4L5R - chains C and A of the 3 polymer chains in the assembly; structure by X-ray diffraction, 1.87 A resolution.

# Chain C
Protein: Interferon-activable protein 202
Source organism: Mus musculus
Notes: fragment: hin-200 1
Reference sequence: Q9R002 (IFI2_MOUSE); residue numbers follow UniProt; this construct covers 46-243
Chain sequence (198 residues; each row starts with the number of its first residue):
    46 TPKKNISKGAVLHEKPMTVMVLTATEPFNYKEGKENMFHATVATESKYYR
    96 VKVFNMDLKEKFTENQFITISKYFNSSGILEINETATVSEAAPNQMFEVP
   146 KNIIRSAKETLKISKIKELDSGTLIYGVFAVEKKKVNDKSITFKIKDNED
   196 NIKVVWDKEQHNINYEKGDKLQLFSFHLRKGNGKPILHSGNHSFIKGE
Construct notes: variant Lys92 (Gln in Q9R002), Gln111 (Lys in Q9R002), Met141 (Ile in Q9R002), Phe142 (Ile in Q9R002), Glu204 (Lys in Q9R002)
Ion coordination: Na+: Asn81, Phe99
UniProt features mapped onto this chain:
  - region: Met82 to Thr89 (Required for homomultimerization)
  - site: His84 (Mediates interaction with TP53BP1)
  - mutagenesis: Lys48 (K48A: Reduced DNA-binding. Strongly reduces affinity for DNA; when associated with A-53 and W-54), Lys53 (K53A: Reduced DNA-binding. Strongly reduces affinity for DNA; when associated with A-48 and W-54), Gly54 (G54W: Strongly reduces affinity for DNA; when associated with A-48 and A-53), Lys76 (K76A: Strongly reduces affinity for DNA; when associated with A-79 and A-236), Lys79 (K79A: Strongly reduces affinity for DNA; when associated with A-76 and A-236), His84 (H84F: Loss of interaction with TP53BP1; when associated with F-283; H84G: Abolished homomultimerization), Arg150 (R150E: Does not affect DNA-binding), Ser166 (S166A: Strongly reduces affinity for DNA; when associated with; S166E: Reduced DNA-binding), Lys180 (K180E: Abolished DNA-binding), Asn182 to Ser185 (Strongly reduces affinity for DNA), Asn182 (N182E: Abolished DNA-binding), Lys184 (K184E: Does not affect DNA-binding), 11 further mutagenesis entries in UniProt
Reported in the primary citation:
  - binding site for the 20-nt DNA strand: Lys48, Lys53
  - binding site for the 20-nt DNA strand (chain A): Arg224, Asn236

# Chain A
Molecule: 20-nt DNA strand
Sequence (20 nucleotides; row label = number of the first residue in the row):
     1 GCGATGGTTAACCATCGCTG

# Interface between chain C and chain A
Contacting residue pairs (18; chain C residue first):
  Lys53(C) - DT5(A)  base contact
  Lys76(C) - DA4(A)  phosphate contact
  Lys76(C) - DT5(A)  phosphate contact
  Ser166(C) - DG7(A)  phosphate contact
  Ser166(C) - DT8(A)  hydrogen bond to the phosphate
  Gly167(C) - DG7(A)  phosphate contact
  His222(C) - DG6(A)  salt bridge to the phosphate
  His222(C) - DG7(A)  salt bridge to the phosphate
  Arg224(C) - DG6(A)  sugar contact
  Arg224(C) - DG7(A)  salt bridge to the phosphate
  Arg224(C) - DT8(A)  base contact
  Lys225(C) - DT8(A)  hydrogen bond to the phosphate
  Gly226(C) - DT8(A)  phosphate contact
  Gly226(C) - DT9(A)  phosphate contact
  Asn227(C) - DT9(A)  hydrogen bond to the phosphate
  Gly235(C) - DG6(A)  phosphate contact
  Asn236(C) - DT5(A)  hydrogen bond to the phosphate
  Asn236(C) - DG6(A)  hydrogen bond to the phosphate
Other interface residues (no listed pair), chain C (12 interface residues in all): Leu223

# Overview
Chain C and chain A form an interface of 12 and 6 residues respectively; the contacts include 5 hydrogen bonds
and 3 salt bridges. Polar contacts include Ser166(C)-DT8(A), Lys225(C)-DT8(A) and Asn227(C)-DT9(A). The paper
reports a binding site for the 20-nt DNA strand at Lys48(C) and Lys53(C); a binding site for the 20-nt DNA
strand (chain A) at Arg224(C) and Asn236(C).
Chain C is Interferon-activable protein 202 (Mus musculus) and chain A is a 20-nt DNA strand; the structure,
Crystal structure of p202 HIN1 in complex with 20-mer dsDNA, was determined by X-ray diffraction (same
publication as 4L5S, 4L5Q and 4L5T).
